Entry 6KUJ (electron microscopy, 3.40 A resolution); this record covers chains B and V of the 5 polymer chains in the assembly.

[Chain B]
Name: RNA-directed RNA polymerase catalytic subunit
Source organism: Influenza D virus (D/swine/Oklahoma/1334/2011)
Notes: EC 2.7.7.48
Reference sequence: K9LH03 (K9LH03_9ORTO); residue numbers follow UniProt; this construct covers 1-753
Chain sequence (753 residues; row label = number of the first residue in the row):
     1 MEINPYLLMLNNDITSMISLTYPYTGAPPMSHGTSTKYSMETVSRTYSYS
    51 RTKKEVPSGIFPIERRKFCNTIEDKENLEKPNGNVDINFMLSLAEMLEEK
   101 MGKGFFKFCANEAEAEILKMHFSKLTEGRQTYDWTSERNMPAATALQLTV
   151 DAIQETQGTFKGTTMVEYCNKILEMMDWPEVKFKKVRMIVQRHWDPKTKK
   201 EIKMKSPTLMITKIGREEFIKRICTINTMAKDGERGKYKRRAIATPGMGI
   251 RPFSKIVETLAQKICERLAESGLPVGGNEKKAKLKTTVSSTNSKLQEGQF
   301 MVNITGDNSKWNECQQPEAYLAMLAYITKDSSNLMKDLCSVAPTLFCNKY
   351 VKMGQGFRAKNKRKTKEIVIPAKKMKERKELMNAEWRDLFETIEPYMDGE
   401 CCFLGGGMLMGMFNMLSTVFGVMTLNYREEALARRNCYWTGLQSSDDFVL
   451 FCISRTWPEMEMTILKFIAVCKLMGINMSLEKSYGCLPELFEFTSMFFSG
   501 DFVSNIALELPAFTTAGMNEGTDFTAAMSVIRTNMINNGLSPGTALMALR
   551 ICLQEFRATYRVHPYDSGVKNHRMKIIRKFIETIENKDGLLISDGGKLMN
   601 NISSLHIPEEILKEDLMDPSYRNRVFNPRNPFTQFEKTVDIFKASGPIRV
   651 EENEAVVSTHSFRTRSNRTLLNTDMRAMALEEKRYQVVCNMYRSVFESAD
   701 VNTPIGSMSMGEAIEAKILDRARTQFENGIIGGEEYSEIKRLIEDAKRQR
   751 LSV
Unresolved in the structure: 187-207, 276-278, 431-434, 636-654, 753

[Chain V]
Molecule: 14-nt RNA strand
Sequence (14 nucleotides; each row starts with the number of its first residue):
     1 AGCAUAAGCAGGAA
Unresolved in the structure: 14

[Interface between chain B and chain V]
Contacting residue pairs (11):
  His32(B) - A7(V)  sugar contact
  Gly33(B) - A7(V)  phosphate contact
  Gly33(B) - G8(V)  phosphate contact
  Thr34(B) - A7(V)  phosphate contact
  Thr34(B) - G8(V)  hydrogen bond to the phosphate
  Lys37(B) - A6(V)  hydrogen bond to the sugar
  Lys37(B) - A7(V)  phosphate contact
  Tyr38(B) - A6(V)  phosphate contact
  Lys239(B) - A6(V)  hydrogen bond to the base
  Arg358(B) - G8(V)  salt bridge to the phosphate
  Trp386(B) - A7(V)  hydrogen bond to the phosphate
Also at the interface, not in a pair above, chain B (10 interface residues in all): Phe357, Glu367
Also at the interface, not in a pair above, chain V (4 interface residues in all): U5

[Summary]
Chain B and chain V form an interface of 10 and 4 residues respectively; the contacts include 4 hydrogen bonds
and 1 salt bridge. Polar contacts include Lys239(B)-A6(V), Lys37(B)-A6(V) and Thr34(B)-G8(V).
Chain B is RNA-directed RNA polymerase catalytic subunit (Influenza D virus (D/swine/Oklahoma/1334/2011)) and
chain V is a 14-nt RNA strand; the structure, Structure of influenza D virus polymerase bound to cRNA promoter
in class 1, was determined by electron microscopy together with 6KUK, 6KUP, 6KUR, 6KUT, 6KUV and 6KV5 from the
same study.
